PDB entry 7WTM | electron microscopy, 3.50 A resolution | chains C2 and SN of the 17 polymer chains in the assembly

== Chain C2 ==
Molecule: 18S rRNA
From: Saccharomyces cerevisiae
Sequence (1800 nucleotides; row label = number of the first residue in the row):
     1 UAUCUGGUUG AUCCUGCCAG UAGUCAUAUG CUUGUCUCAA AGAUUAAGCC AUGCAUGUCU
    61 AAGUAUAAGC AAUUUAUACA GUGAAACUGC GAAUGGCUCA UUAAAUCAGU UAUCGUUUAU
   121 UUGAUAGUUC CUUUACUACA UGGUAUAACU GUGGUAAUUC UAGAGCUAAU ACAUGCUUAA
   181 AAUCUCGACC CUUUGGAAGA GAUGUAUUUA UUAGAUAAAA AAUCAAUGUC UUCGGACUCU
   241 UUGAUGAUUC AUAAUAACUU UUCGAAUCGC AUGGCCUUGU GCUGGCGAUG GUUCAUUCAA
   301 AUUUCUGCCC UAUCAACUUU CGAUGGUAGG AUAGUGGCCU ACCAUGGUUU CAACGGGUAA
   361 CGGGGAAUAA GGGUUCGAUU CCGGAGAGGG AGCCUGAGAA ACGGCUACCA CAUCCAAGGA
   421 AGGCAGCAGG CGCGCAAAUU ACCCAAUCCU AAUUCAGGGA GGUAGUGACA AUAAAUAACG
   481 AUACAGGGCC CAUUCGGGUC UUGUAAUUGG AAUGAGUACA AUGUAAAUAC CUUAACGAGG
   541 AACAAUUGGA GGGCAAGUCU GGUGCCAGCA GCCGCGGUAA UUCCAGCUCC AAUAGCGUAU
   601 AUUAAAGUUG UUGCAGUUAA AAAGCUCGUA GUUGAACUUU GGGCCCGGUU GGCCGGUCCG
   661 AUUUUUUCGU GUACUGGAUU UCCAACGGGG CCUUUCCUUC UGGCUAACCU UGAGUCCUUG
   721 UGGCUCUUGG CGAACCAGGA CUUUUACUUU GAAAAAAUUA GAGUGUUCAA AGCAGGCGUA
   781 UUGCUCGAAU AUAUUAGCAU GGAAUAAUAG AAUAGGACGU UUGGUUCUAU UUUGUUGGUU
   841 UCUAGGACCA UCGUAAUGAU UAAUAGGGAC GGUCGGGGGC AUCAGUAUUC AAUUGUCAGA
   901 GGUGAAAUUC UUGGAUUUAU UGAAGACUAA CUACUGCGAA AGCAUUUGCC AAGGACGUUU
   961 UCAUUAAUCA AGAACGAAAG UUAGGGGAUC GAAGAUGAUC AGAUACCGUC GUAGUCUUAA
  1021 CCAUAAACUA UGCCGACUAG GGAUCGGGUG GUGUUUUUUU AAUGACCCAC UCGGCACCUU
  1081 ACGAGAAAUC AAAGUCUUUG GGUUCUGGGG GGAGUAUGGU CGCAAGGCUG AAACUUAAAG
  1141 GAAUUGACGG AAGGGCACCA CCAGGAGUGG AGCCUGCGGC UUAAUUUGAC UCAACACGGG
  1201 GAAACUCACC AGGUCCAGAC ACAAUAAGGA UUGACAGAUU GAGAGCUCUU UCUUGAUUUU
  1261 GUGGGUGGUG GUGCAUGGCC GUUCUUAGUU GGUGGAGUGA UUUGUCUGCU UAAUUGCGAU
  1321 AACGAACGAG ACCUUAACCU ACUAAAUAGU GGUGCUAGCA UUUGCUGGUU AUCCACUUCU
  1381 UAGAGGGACU AUCGGUUUCA AGCCGAUGGA AGUUUGAGGC AAUAACAGGU CUGUGAUGCC
  1441 CUUAGACGUU CUGGGCCGCA CGCGCGCUAC ACUGACGGAG CCAGCGAGUC UAACCUUGGC
  1501 CGAGAGGUCU UGGUAAUCUU GUGAAACUCC GUCGUGCUGG GGAUAGAGCA UUGUAAUUAU
  1561 UGCUCUUCAA CGAGGAAUUC CUAGUAAGCG CAAGUCAUCA GCUUGCGUUG AUUACGUCCC
  1621 UGCCCUUUGU ACACACCGCC CGUCGCUAGU ACCGAUUGAA UGGCUUAGUG AGGCCUCAGG
  1681 AUCUGCUUAG AGAAGGGGGC AACUCCAUCU CAGAGCGGAG AAUUUGGACA AACUUGGUCA
  1741 UUUAGAGGAA CUAAAAGUCG UAACAAGGUU UCCGUAGGUG AACCUGCGGA AGGAUCAUUA
Unresolved in the structure: 73-75, 133-135, 489-498, 651-683, 707-732, 1147-1765

== Chain SN ==
Protein: 40S ribosomal protein S13
From: Saccharomyces cerevisiae
Reference sequence: P05756 (RS13_YEAST); numbering as in UniProt (aligned over 1-151)
Sequence (151 residues; each row starts with the number of its first residue):
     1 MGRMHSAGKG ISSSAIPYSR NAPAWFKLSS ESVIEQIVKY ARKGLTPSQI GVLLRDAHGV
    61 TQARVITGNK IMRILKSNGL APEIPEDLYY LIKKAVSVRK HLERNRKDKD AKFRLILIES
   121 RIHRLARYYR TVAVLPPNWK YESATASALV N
Unresolved in the structure: 1
Curated features (UniProtKB/Swiss-Prot):
  - modified residue: Ser-32 (Phosphoserine)
  - cross-link (Glycyl lysine isopeptide (Lys-Gly)): Lys-39 (interchain with G-Cter in ubiquitin), Lys-43 (interchain with G-Cter in ubiquitin)

== Interface between chain C2 and chain SN ==
Residue-residue contacts (105):
  U626(C2) / Phe-113(SN)  sugar contact
  C627(C2) / His-5(SN)  hydrogen bond to the phosphate
  C627(C2) / Ile-116(SN)  sugar contact
  C627(C2) / Leu-117(SN)  sugar contact
  C627(C2) / Ser-120(SN)  hydrogen bond to the sugar
  G628(C2) / His-5(SN)  salt bridge to the phosphate
  G628(C2) / Ser-120(SN)  phosphate contact
  G628(C2) / Arg-124(SN)  salt bridge to the phosphate
  U629(C2) / Arg-127(SN)  salt bridge to the phosphate
  A812(C2) / Lys-76(SN)  phosphate contact
  U813(C2) / Lys-76(SN)  salt bridge to the phosphate
  A859(C2) / Arg-73(SN)  hydrogen bond to the base
  U861(C2) / Arg-20(SN)  hydrogen bond to the phosphate
  U861(C2) / Arg-64(SN)  salt bridge to the phosphate
  A862(C2) / Arg-64(SN)  salt bridge to the phosphate
  A862(C2) / Lys-70(SN)  base contact
  U864(C2) / Ile-11(SN)  sugar contact
  G866(C2) / Gly-2(SN)  sugar contact
  G866(C2) / Arg-3(SN)  salt bridge to the phosphate
  G866(C2) / Met-4(SN)  phosphate contact
  G867(C2) / Arg-3(SN)  salt bridge to the phosphate
  G867(C2) / Met-4(SN)  hydrogen bond to the phosphate
  G867(C2) / Asp-87(SN)  hydrogen bond to the base
  G867(C2) / Arg-121(SN)  phosphate contact
  G868(C2) / Ser-48(SN)  base contact
  G868(C2) / Asp-87(SN)  sugar contact
  G868(C2) / Tyr-90(SN)  phosphate contact
  G868(C2) / Leu-91(SN)  phosphate contact
  G868(C2) / Arg-121(SN)  salt bridge to the phosphate
  A869(C2) / Ser-48(SN)  hydrogen bond to the sugar
  A869(C2) / Gln-49(SN)  hydrogen bond to the sugar
  A869(C2) / Glu-86(SN)  sugar contact
  A869(C2) / Tyr-90(SN)  sugar contact
  G877(C2) / Asp-110(SN)  hydrogen bond to the base
  G878(C2) / His-101(SN)  base contact
  G878(C2) / Asp-108(SN)  hydrogen bond to the sugar
  G878(C2) / Asp-110(SN)  sugar contact
  G879(C2) / Asn-105(SN)  sugar contact
  G879(C2) / Lys-107(SN)  sugar contact
  G879(C2) / Asp-108(SN)  sugar contact
  C880(C2) / Lys-107(SN)  phosphate contact
  G938(C2) / Arg-114(SN)  hydrogen bond to the phosphate
  A939(C2) / Phe-113(SN)  stacking on the base
  A939(C2) / Arg-114(SN)  salt bridge to the phosphate
  C950(C2) / His-101(SN)  hydrogen bond to the sugar
  C950(C2) / Arg-104(SN)  hydrogen bond to the sugar
  A951(C2) / Ser-97(SN)  sugar contact
  A951(C2) / Val-98(SN)  sugar contact
  A951(C2) / His-101(SN)  sugar contact
  A952(C2) / Lys-94(SN)  phosphate contact
  A952(C2) / Arg-114(SN)  sugar contact
  G953(C2) / Lys-94(SN)  salt bridge to the phosphate
  G954(C2) / Ser-6(SN)  sugar contact
  G954(C2) / Gly-8(SN)  phosphate contact
  A955(C2) / Arg-3(SN)  salt bridge to the phosphate
  A955(C2) / Gly-8(SN)  phosphate contact
  A955(C2) / Lys-9(SN)  hydrogen bond to the phosphate
  A955(C2) / Gly-10(SN)  hydrogen bond to the phosphate
  C956(C2) / Gly-10(SN)  phosphate contact
  C956(C2) / Ile-11(SN)  hydrogen bond to the phosphate
  C956(C2) / Ser-12(SN)  hydrogen bond to the phosphate
  G957(C2) / Ser-12(SN)  phosphate contact
  U958(C2) / Ser-13(SN)  base contact
  U958(C2) / Arg-55(SN)  hydrogen bond to the sugar
  U959(C2) / Ser-14(SN)  phosphate contact
  U959(C2) / Ala-15(SN)  sugar contact
  U959(C2) / Pro-17(SN)  sugar contact
  U959(C2) / Arg-55(SN)  sugar contact
  U959(C2) / Thr-61(SN)  hydrogen bond to the sugar
  U960(C2) / Ser-14(SN)  hydrogen bond to the phosphate
  U960(C2) / Ile-16(SN)  phosphate contact
  U960(C2) / Pro-47(SN)  sugar contact
  U960(C2) / Ser-48(SN)  hydrogen bond to the sugar
  U960(C2) / Gly-51(SN)  sugar contact
  U960(C2) / Val-52(SN)  sugar contact
  U960(C2) / Arg-55(SN)  sugar contact
  U960(C2) / Gln-62(SN)  phosphate contact
  U961(C2) / Pro-47(SN)  sugar contact
  U961(C2) / Ser-48(SN)  sugar contact
  U961(C2) / Ile-71(SN)  sugar contact
  U961(C2) / Glu-86(SN)  hydrogen bond to the sugar
  C962(C2) / Lys-70(SN)  salt bridge to the phosphate
  C962(C2) / Ile-71(SN)  hydrogen bond to the phosphate
  C962(C2) / Met-72(SN)  hydrogen bond to the phosphate
  A963(C2) / Lys-70(SN)  salt bridge to the phosphate
  A963(C2) / Tyr-128(SN)  sugar contact
  U964(C2) / Tyr-128(SN)  hydrogen bond to the phosphate
  U965(C2) / Leu-125(SN)  sugar contact
  U965(C2) / Tyr-128(SN)  sugar contact
  A966(C2) / Met-4(SN)  phosphate contact
  A966(C2) / Arg-124(SN)  salt bridge to the phosphate
  A967(C2) / Met-4(SN)  phosphate contact
  A967(C2) / Arg-124(SN)  salt bridge to the phosphate
  A974(C2) / Lys-112(SN)  hydrogen bond to the phosphate
  C975(C2) / Lys-109(SN)  phosphate contact
  C975(C2) / Lys-112(SN)  salt bridge to the phosphate
  G976(C2) / Lys-109(SN)  phosphate contact
  U1018(C2) / Lys-107(SN)  salt bridge to the phosphate
  A1019(C2) / Lys-107(SN)  phosphate contact
  C1034(C2) / Gly-2(SN)  phosphate contact
  C1034(C2) / Lys-9(SN)  salt bridge to the phosphate
  G1035(C2) / Gly-2(SN)  hydrogen bond to the phosphate
  G1035(C2) / Lys-9(SN)  phosphate contact
  C1072(C2) / Ile-11(SN)  phosphate contact
  G1073(C2) / Lys-9(SN)  sugar contact
Also at the interface, not in a pair above, chain C2 (49 interface residues in all): C870, G1074
Also at the interface, not in a pair above, chain SN (58 interface residues in all): Ala-63, Asn-69, Tyr-129

== In short ==
The interface between chain C2 and chain SN involves 49 residues on one side and 58 on the other; the contacts
include 27 hydrogen bonds, 19 salt bridges and 1 aromatic stacking contact. Among the polar pairs are
A859(C2)/Arg-73(SN), G867(C2)/Asp-87(SN) and G877(C2)/Asp-110(SN).
Chain C2 is 18S rRNA and chain SN is 40S ribosomal protein S13, both from Saccharomyces cerevisiae; the
structure, Cryo-EM structure of a yeast pre-40S ribosomal subunit - State Dis-E, was determined by electron
microscopy together with 7WTL from the same study.
